PDB entry 7VIB | X-ray diffraction, 3.20 A resolution | chains A and B

# Chain A
Molecule: Angiotensin-converting enzyme 2
Source organism: Homo sapiens
Notes: EC 3.4.17.23
Reference sequence: Q9BYF1 (ACE2_HUMAN); numbering as in UniProt (aligned over 19-615)
Sequence (597 residues; row label = number of the first residue in the row):
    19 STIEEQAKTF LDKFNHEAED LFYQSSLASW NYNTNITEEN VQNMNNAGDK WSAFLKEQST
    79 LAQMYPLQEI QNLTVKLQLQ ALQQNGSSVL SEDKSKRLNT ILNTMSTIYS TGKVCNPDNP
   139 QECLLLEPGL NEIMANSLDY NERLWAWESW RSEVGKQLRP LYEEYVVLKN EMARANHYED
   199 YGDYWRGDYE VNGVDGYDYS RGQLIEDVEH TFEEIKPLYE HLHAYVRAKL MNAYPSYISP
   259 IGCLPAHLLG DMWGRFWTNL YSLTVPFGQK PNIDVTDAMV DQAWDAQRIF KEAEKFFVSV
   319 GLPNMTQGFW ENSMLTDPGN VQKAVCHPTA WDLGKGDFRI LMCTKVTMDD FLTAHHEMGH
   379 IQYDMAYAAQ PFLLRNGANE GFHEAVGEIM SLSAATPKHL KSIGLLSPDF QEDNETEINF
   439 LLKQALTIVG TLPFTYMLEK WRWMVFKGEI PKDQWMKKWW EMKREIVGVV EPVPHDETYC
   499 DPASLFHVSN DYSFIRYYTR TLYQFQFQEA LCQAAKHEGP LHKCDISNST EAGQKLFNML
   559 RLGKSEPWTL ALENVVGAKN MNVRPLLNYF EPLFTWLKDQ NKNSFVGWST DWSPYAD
Disulfides: C133-C141, C344-C361, C530-C542
Bound ions: Zn2+: H374, H378, E402
UniProt features mapped onto this chain:
  - region (Interaction with SARS-CoV spike glycoprotein): D30 to Y41, M82 to P84, K353 to R357
  - active site: E375 (Proton acceptor), H505 (Proton donor)
  - binding site (chloride): R169, W477, K481
  - binding site (substrate): R273, H345, P346, Y515
  - binding site (Zn(2+)): H374, H378, E402
  - glycosylation (N-linked (GlcNAc...) asparagine): N53, N90, N103, N322, N432, N546
  - mutagenesis: S19 (S19P: Increases slightly the interaction with RBD domain of SARS-CoV-2 spike protein), Q24 to K26 (Slightly inhibits interaction with SARS-CoV spike glycoprotein), Q24 (Q24T: Increases slightly the interaction with RBD domain of SARS-CoV-2 spike protein), A25 (A25V: Increases slightly the interaction with RBD domain of SARS-CoV-2 spike protein), T27 (T27Y: Increases slightly the interaction with RBD domain of SARS-CoV-2 spike protein. In sACE2.v2.2; increases interaction with RBD domain of SARS-CoV-2 spike protein ...), L29 (L29F: Increases slightly the interaction with RBD domain of SARS-CoV-2 spike protein), K31 (K31D: Abolishes interaction with SARS-CoV spike glycoprotein; K31Y: Increases slightly the interaction with RBD domain of SARS-CoV-2 spike protein), N33 (N33D: Increases slightly the interaction with RBD domain of SARS-CoV-2 spike protein), H34 (H34A: Increases slightly the interaction with RBD domain of SARS-CoV-2 spike protein), E37 (E37A: No effect on interaction with SARS-CoV spike glycoprotein), D38 (D38A: No effect on interaction with SARS-CoV spike glycoprotein), L39 (L39R: Increases slightly the interaction with RBD domain of SARS-CoV-2 spike protein), 48 further mutagenesis entries in UniProt

# Chain B
Molecule: Spike glycoprotein
Source organism: Pangolin coronavirus
Reference sequence: A0A6G6A2Q2 (A0A6G6A2Q2_9BETC); residues 333-526 here correspond to UniProt positions 331-524 (UniProt number = residue number - 2)
Sequence (194 residues; numbered 333 to 526; the number before each row is that of its first residue):
   333 TNLCPFGEVF NASKFASVYA WNRKRISNCV ADYSVLYNST SFSTFKCYGV SPTKLNDLCF
   393 TNVYADSFVV KGDEVRQIAP GQTGVIADYN YKLPDDFTGC VIAWNSVKQD ALTGGNYGYL
   453 YRLFRKSKLK PFERDISTEI YQAGSTPCNG QVGLNCYYPL ERYGFHPTNG VNYQPFRVVV
   513 LSFELLNGPA TVCG
Disordered / not traced: 516-521
Disulfides: C336-C361, C379-C432, C391-C525, C480-C488
Construct notes: engineered mutation N501 (Thr499 in A0A6G6A2Q2)

# Interface between chain A and chain B
Residue-residue contacts (31; chain A residue first):
  Q24(A) - N487(B)  hydrogen bond
  T27(A) - F456(B)
  T27(A) - Y489(B)
  F28(A) - Y489(B)
  K31(A) - Y489(B)
  K31(A) - E493(B)  salt bridge
  H34(A) - Y453(B)  hydrogen bond
  H34(A) - E493(B)  salt bridge
  H34(A) - R494(B)  hydrogen bond (side chain-backbone)
  E37(A) - Y505(B)  hydrogen bond
  D38(A) - Y449(B)  hydrogen bond
  D38(A) - H498(B)  salt bridge
  Y41(A) - H498(B)
  Y41(A) - T500(B)  hydrogen bond
  Y41(A) - N501(B)
  Q42(A) - G446(B)
  Q42(A) - Y449(B)  hydrogen bond
  Q42(A) - H498(B)
  L79(A) - L486(B)  hydrophobic
  M82(A) - L486(B)  hydrophobic
  Y83(A) - N487(B)  hydrogen bond
  Y83(A) - Y489(B)
  N330(A) - T500(B)
  K353(A) - G496(B)  hydrogen bond (side chain-backbone)
  K353(A) - N501(B)
  K353(A) - G502(B)  hydrogen bond (backbone-backbone)
  K353(A) - Y505(B)
  G354(A) - G502(B)
  D355(A) - T500(B)
  R357(A) - T500(B)
  R393(A) - Y505(B)
Other interface residues (no listed pair), chain A (21 interface residues in all): S19, D30, L45
Other interface residues (no listed pair), chain B (20 interface residues in all): L455, Y473, A475, G476, S477

# In short
21 residues of chain A and 20 residues of chain B are in contact, with 10 hydrogen bonds and 3 salt bridges.
Polar contacts include K31(A)-E493(B), H34(A)-E493(B) and D38(A)-H498(B).
Chain A is Angiotensin-converting enzyme 2 (Homo sapiens) and chain B is Spike glycoprotein (Pangolin
coronavirus); the structure, Crystal structure of human ACE2 and GX/P2V RBD, was determined by X-ray
diffraction.
